7ARD - chains L and l of the 51 polymer chains in the assembly; structure by electron microscopy, 3.11 A resolution.

[Chain L]
Molecule: ND5
Source organism: Polytomella sp. Pringsheim 198.80
Chain sequence (536 residues; row label = number of the first residue in the row):
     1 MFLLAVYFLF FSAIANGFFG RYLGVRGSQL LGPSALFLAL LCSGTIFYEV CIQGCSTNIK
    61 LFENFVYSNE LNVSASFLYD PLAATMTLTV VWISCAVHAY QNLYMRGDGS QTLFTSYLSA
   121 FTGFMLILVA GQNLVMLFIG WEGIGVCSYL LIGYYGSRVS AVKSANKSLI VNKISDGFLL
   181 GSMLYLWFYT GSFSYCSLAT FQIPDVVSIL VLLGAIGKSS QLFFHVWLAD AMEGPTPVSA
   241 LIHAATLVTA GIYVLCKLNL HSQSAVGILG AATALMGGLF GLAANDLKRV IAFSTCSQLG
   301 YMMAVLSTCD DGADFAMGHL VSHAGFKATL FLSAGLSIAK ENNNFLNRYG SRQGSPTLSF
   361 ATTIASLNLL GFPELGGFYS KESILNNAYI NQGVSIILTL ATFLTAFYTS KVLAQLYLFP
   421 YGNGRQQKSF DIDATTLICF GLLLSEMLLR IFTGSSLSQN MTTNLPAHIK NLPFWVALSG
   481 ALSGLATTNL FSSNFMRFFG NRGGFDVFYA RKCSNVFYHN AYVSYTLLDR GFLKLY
Small-molecule neighbours:
  - phosphatidylcholine (PC7; (7S)-4-hydroxy-N,N,N-trimethyl-9-oxo-7-[(palmitoyloxy)methyl]-3,5,8-trioxa-4-phosphahexacosan-1-aminium 4-oxide), molecule 1: Leu3, Val6, Tyr7, Phe10, Ile14, Phe18, Phe19, Leu61, Phe62, Glu63, Asn64, Phe65, Ala75, Phe77, Ile127, Met136, Ile139
  - phosphatidylcholine (PC7), molecule 2: Phe10, Ala13, Ile14, Gly17, Phe18, Ser110, Leu113, Ser116, Tyr117, Ala120, Phe124, Ile127, Ile139, Gly143, Val146, Cys147, Leu150, Tyr154
  - phosphatidylcholine (PC7), molecule 3: Ser160, Lys163, Ser164, Asn166, Lys167, Ile170, Val171, Ile174, Phe223, Phe224, Asp230, Glu233, Tyr509, Cys513, Ser514, Phe517, Tyr518
  - phosphatidylethanolamine (PTY): Leu222, Phe223, Ala272, Gly503, Gly504, Phe505, Phe508, Lys512

[Chain l]
Molecule: ASHI
Source organism: Polytomella sp. Pringsheim 198.80
Chain sequence (151 residues; numbered 1 to 151; the number before each row is that of its first residue):
     1 MSLTLGLRSL SRGALAARNA LPKRAGAGGP VKLSPPVDKP LPYNYDFWMD NGIYPGQPIY
    61 DGMFGSMVGN MSLEYMAKGW LVLLPILSAP FVYEHCIADD VTRNPFVPRQ YPSEVREFLA
   121 LFKNGFVLND YSQPDYEEMK RRQSGLLTPI Y
Disordered / not traced: 1-24
Small-molecule neighbours:
  - phosphatidylcholine (PC7; (7S)-4-hydroxy-N,N,N-trimethyl-9-oxo-7-[(palmitoyloxy)methyl]-3,5,8-trioxa-4-phosphahexacosan-1-aminium 4-oxide): Gln57, Ile59, Tyr60, Asp61
  - phosphatidylethanolamine (PTY): Leu73, Glu74, Met76, Ala77, Trp80, Leu81, Leu84, Leu87

[Chain L / chain l interface]
Contacting residue pairs - 91 pairs, chain L then chain l:
  Ser157(L) - Asn51(l)  hydrogen bond (backbone-side chain)
  Ser157(L) - Ile53(l)
  Val159(L) - Met49(l)  hydrophobic
  Val159(L) - Asn51(l)
  Val159(L) - Gln57(l)
  Ser160(L) - Gln57(l)
  Val162(L) - Met49(l)  hydrophobic
  Lys163(L) - Met49(l)
  Lys163(L) - Gln57(l)  hydrogen bond
  Lys163(L) - Pro58(l)  hydrogen bond (side chain-backbone)
  Lys163(L) - Ile59(l)
  Lys163(L) - Asp61(l)  salt bridge
  Lys167(L) - Tyr60(l)
  Tyr189(L) - Pro149(l)
  Tyr189(L) - Tyr151(l)
  Phe201(L) - Phe118(l)  hydrophobic
  Phe201(L) - Leu121(l)
  Phe201(L) - Phe122(l)
  Phe201(L) - Lys123(l)  hydrogen bond (backbone-backbone)
  Gln202(L) - Leu121(l)  hydrogen bond (side chain-backbone)
  Gln202(L) - Arg142(l)
  Ile203(L) - Lys123(l)  hydrogen bond (backbone-side chain)
  Pro204(L) - Leu146(l)
  Pro204(L) - Leu147(l)
  Pro204(L) - Thr148(l)
  Pro204(L) - Pro149(l)
  Asp205(L) - Lys123(l)  salt bridge
  Asp205(L) - Leu146(l)  hydrogen bond (backbone-backbone)
  Asp205(L) - Leu147(l)  hydrogen bond (backbone-backbone)
  Val206(L) - Leu147(l)  hydrogen bond (backbone-backbone)
  Val206(L) - Thr148(l)
  Asn259(L) - Asn124(l)  hydrogen bond (backbone-side chain)
  His261(L) - Asn124(l)
  Gln263(L) - Asn124(l)  hydrogen bond (side chain-backbone)
  Gln263(L) - Phe126(l)
  Ile268(L) - Phe91(l)  hydrophobic
  Ala271(L) - Phe91(l)  hydrophobic
  Met276(L) - Trp80(l)  hydrophobic
  Leu306(L) - Phe126(l)
  Ser307(L) - Phe126(l)
  Thr308(L) - Phe126(l)
  Cys309(L) - Phe126(l)
  Asp310(L) - Arg109(l)  salt bridge
  Asp310(L) - Tyr111(l)
  Asp310(L) - Phe126(l)
  Ile390(L) - Asn104(l)
  Ile390(L) - Phe106(l)  hydrophobic
  Asn391(L) - Glu94(l)
  Gln392(L) - Tyr93(l)
  Gln392(L) - Glu94(l)  hydrogen bond (backbone-side chain)
  Gln392(L) - Arg103(l)
  Gly393(L) - Pro90(l)
  Gly393(L) - Phe91(l)
  Gly393(L) - Glu94(l)  hydrogen bond (backbone-side chain)
  Val394(L) - Phe91(l)
  Val394(L) - Glu94(l)
  Ile397(L) - Pro90(l)  hydrophobic
  Ile397(L) - Phe91(l)  hydrophobic
  Asn494(L) - Tyr75(l)  hydrogen bond (backbone-side chain)
  Phe495(L) - Val82(l)  hydrophobic
  Phe495(L) - Leu83(l)  hydrophobic
  Arg497(L) - Met71(l)
  Arg497(L) - Tyr75(l)  hydrogen bond
  Phe498(L) - Met76(l)
  Phe498(L) - Gly79(l)
  Phe498(L) - Trp80(l)
  Phe498(L) - Leu83(l)  hydrophobic
  Asn501(L) - Val68(l)
  Asn501(L) - Met71(l)
  Asn501(L) - Met76(l)
  Gly503(L) - Met76(l)
  Gly503(L) - Trp80(l)  hydrogen bond (backbone-side chain)
  Gly504(L) - Met76(l)
  Phe505(L) - Trp80(l)  hydrophobic
  Asp506(L) - Tyr60(l)  hydrogen bond
  Val507(L) - Leu73(l)  hydrophobic
  Phe508(L) - Leu73(l)  hydrophobic
  Tyr509(L) - Tyr60(l)
  Ala510(L) - Tyr60(l)  hydrophobic
  Ala510(L) - Asp61(l)
  Ala510(L) - Gly62(l)
  Ala510(L) - Met63(l)
  Arg511(L) - Gly62(l)  hydrogen bond (side chain-backbone)
  Arg511(L) - Met63(l)  hydrogen bond (side chain-backbone)
  Arg511(L) - Met67(l)
  Lys512(L) - Leu73(l)
  Ser514(L) - Met63(l)
  Asn515(L) - Met63(l)
  Tyr518(L) - Phe47(l)  hydrophobic
  Tyr518(L) - Ile59(l)  hydrophobic
  Thr526(L) - Tyr43(l)  hydrogen bond
Other interface residues (no listed pair), chain L (58 interface residues in all): Gly107, Arg158, Tyr185, Leu260, Ser264, Leu275, Ile396, Phe499, Tyr525
Other interface residues (no listed pair), chain l (50 interface residues in all): Ala27, Phe64, Gly69, Leu87, His95, Gly125, Gly145

[Overview]
The interface between chain L and chain l involves 58 residues on one side and 50 on the other, with 20
hydrogen bonds and 3 salt bridges. Polar pairs include Lys163(L)-Asp61(l), Asp205(L)-Lys123(l) and
Asp310(L)-Arg109(l).
Chain L is ND5 and chain l is ASHI, both from Polytomella sp. Pringsheim 198.80; the structure, Cryo-EM
structure of Polytomella Complex-I (complete composition), was determined by electron microscopy, deposited
together with 7AQQ, 7AQR, 7AQW, 7AR7, 7AR8, 7AR9, 7ARB and 7ARC.
